PDB entry 3GW1 | X-ray diffraction, 2.36 A resolution | chains A and C

# Chain A
Protein: ATP-dependent Clp protease adapter protein ClpS
Organism: Caulobacter vibrioides
Reference sequence: A0A290MK63 (A0A290MK63_CAUVI); residues 35-119 here correspond to UniProt positions 25-109 (UniProt number = residue number - 10)
Amino-acid sequence (85 residues; row label = number of the first residue in the row):
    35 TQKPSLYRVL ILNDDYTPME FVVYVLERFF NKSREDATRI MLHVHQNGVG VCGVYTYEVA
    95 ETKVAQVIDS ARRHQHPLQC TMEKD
Not modelled in the structure: 35-37
Reported in the primary citation:
  - binding site for FGG peptide (chain C): N47, D49, H79

# Chain C
Protein: FGG peptide
Amino-acid sequence (3 residues; row label = number of the first residue in the row):
     1 FGG
Not modelled in the structure: 3

# How chain A and chain C interact
Residue-residue contacts (11):
  N47(A) - F1(C)  hydrogen bond (side chain-backbone)
  D48(A) - F1(C)  hydrogen bond (backbone-backbone)
  D49(A) - G2(C)
  T51(A) - F1(C)
  T51(A) - G2(C)  hydrogen bond (backbone-backbone)
  M53(A) - G2(C)
  V56(A) - F1(C)  hydrophobic
  M75(A) - F1(C)
  V78(A) - F1(C)  hydrophobic
  H79(A) - F1(C)  hydrogen bond (side chain-backbone)
  L112(A) - F1(C)  hydrophobic
Interface residues without a listed pair, chain A (13 interface residues in all): L46, Y50, P52

# In short
13 residues of chain A and 2 residues of chain C are in contact, with 4 hydrogen bonds. Polar contacts include
N47(A)-F1(C), H79(A)-F1(C) and D48(A)-F1(C). The paper reports a binding site for FGG peptide (chain C) at
N47(A), D49(A) and H79(A).
Chain A is ATP-dependent Clp protease adapter protein ClpS (Caulobacter vibrioides) and chain C is FGG
peptide; the structure, The structure of the Caulobacter crescentus CLPs protease adaptor protein in complex
with FGG tripeptide, was determined by X-ray diffraction together with 3GQ1, 3G19 and 3GQ0 from the same
study.
